7T1I - chains A and B; structure by X-ray diffraction, 2.40 A resolution.

[Chain A (and B)]
Molecule: Pantothenate kinase CAB1
Source organism: Saccharomyces cerevisiae S288C
Notes: EC 2.7.1.33; chain B of this document is another copy of the same molecule, construct and numbering; everything in this record applies to it too
Reference sequence: Q04430 (PANK_YEAST); numbering as in UniProt (aligned over 1-367)
Amino-acid sequence (375 residues; row label = number of the first residue in the row; numbers below 1 keep their minus sign (Met-7 is residue -7)):
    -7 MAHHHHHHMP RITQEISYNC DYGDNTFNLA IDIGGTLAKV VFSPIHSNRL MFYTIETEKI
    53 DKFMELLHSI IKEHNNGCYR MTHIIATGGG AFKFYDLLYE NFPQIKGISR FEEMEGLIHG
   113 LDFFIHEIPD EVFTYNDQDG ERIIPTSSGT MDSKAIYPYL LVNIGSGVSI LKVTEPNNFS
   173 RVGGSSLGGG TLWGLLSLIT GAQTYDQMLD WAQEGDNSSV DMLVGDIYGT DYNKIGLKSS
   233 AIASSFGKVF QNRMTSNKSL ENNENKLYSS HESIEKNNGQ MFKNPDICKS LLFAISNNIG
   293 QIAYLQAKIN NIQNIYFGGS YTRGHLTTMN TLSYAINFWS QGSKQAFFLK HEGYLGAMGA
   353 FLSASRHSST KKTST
Disordered / not traced: -7 to 5, 139-145, 245-265, 358-367 (chain B: -7 to 5, 138-145, 244-273, 358-367)
Sequence notes: initiating methionine (-7); expression tag (-6 to 0)
Ligand contacts:
  - E4C ((8S)-2-{[(4-tert-butylphenyl)methyl]amino}-5-[(piperidin-1-yl)methyl][1,2,4]triazolo[1,5-a]pyrimidin-7(6H)-one), molecule 1: Glu105, Met106, Gly159, Val160, Ser161, Arg173, Gly175, Gly176, Ser177, Ser178
  - E4C, molecule 2: Val216, Ile219, Tyr220, Tyr224, Ile227, Gly228, Leu229, Ile234, Ala235, Phe330, Trp331
Curated features (UniProtKB/Swiss-Prot):
  - mutagenesis: Gly351 (G351S: Leads to thermo-sensitivity)

[Interface between chain A and chain B]
Pairs across the interface (115):
  Gly27(A) with Met214(B); Ile219(B)
  Thr28(A) with Gln243(B)
  Glu50(A) with Gln243(B), hydrogen bond
  Gly80(A) with Tyr220(B)
  Gly81(A) with Ile219(B); Tyr220(B)
  Gly82(A) with Ile219(B), hydrogen bond (backbone-backbone)
  Phe84(A) with Tyr220(B)
  Lys85(A) with Asp218(B), hydrogen bond (side chain-backbone); Ile219(B); Tyr220(B)
  Glu104(A) with Tyr224(B), hydrogen bond
  Glu105(A) with Tyr220(B), hydrogen bond; Tyr224(B)
  Met106(A) with Tyr224(B)
  Ser158(A) with Ser236(B), hydrogen bond (backbone-side chain)
  Gly159(A) with Ala235(B); Ser236(B)
  Arg173(A) with Ile227(B)
  Gly175(A) with Trp331(B)
  Gly176(A) with Gln293(B); Trp331(B)
  Ser177(A) with Ala235(B); Gln293(B)
  Ser178(A) with Ile234(B); Ala235(B); Ser236(B); Ser237(B), hydrogen bond
  Leu179(A) with Leu179(B), hydrophobic; Ala286(B), hydrophobic; Asn290(B)
  Gly182(A) with Ser236(B); Ser237(B); Phe238(B)
  Thr183(A) with Ser237(B), hydrogen bond (side chain-backbone)
  Trp185(A) with Phe242(B), hydrophobic
  Gly186(A) with Phe238(B); Val241(B)
  Leu187(A) with Ile191(B), hydrophobic; Phe238(B), hydrophobic
  Ser189(A) with Phe242(B)
  Leu190(A) with Ile191(B), hydrophobic; Phe238(B), hydrophobic; Phe274(B), hydrophobic; Ile279(B), hydrophobic
  Ile191(A) with Leu187(B), hydrophobic; Leu190(B), hydrophobic; Ile191(B), hydrophobic
  Gln195(A) with Phe242(B)
  Met200(A) with Phe242(B), hydrophobic
  Met214(A) with Gly27(B); Thr28(B); Ser158(B), hydrogen bond
  Asp218(A) with Lys85(B), hydrogen bond (backbone-side chain)
  Ile219(A) with Gly27(B); Gly81(B); Gly82(B); Lys85(B)
  Tyr220(A) with Gly80(B); Gly81(B); Phe84(B); Lys85(B), hydrogen bond (backbone-backbone); Glu105(B), hydrogen bond
  Tyr224(A) with Glu104(B), hydrogen bond; Glu105(B); Met106(B)
  Lys226(A) with Glu104(B)
  Ile227(A) with Met106(B), hydrophobic; Arg173(B)
  Ile234(A) with Ser178(B)
  Ala235(A) with Gly159(B); Ser177(B); Ser178(B)
  Ser236(A) with Ser158(B), hydrogen bond (side chain-backbone); Gly159(B); Ser178(B); Gly182(B)
  Ser237(A) with Ser178(B), hydrogen bond (backbone-backbone); Gly182(B); Thr183(B), hydrogen bond (backbone-side chain)
  Phe238(A) with Gly182(B); Gly186(B); Leu187(B); Leu190(B), hydrophobic
  Val241(A) with Gly186(B)
  Phe242(A) with Trp185(B), hydrophobic; Gly186(B); Ser189(B); Gln195(B); Met200(B), hydrophobic
  Gln243(A) with Gly27(B); Thr28(B); Glu50(B), hydrogen bond
  Lys268(A) with Leu190(B); Ile191(B), hydrogen bond (side chain-backbone)
  Gly271(A) with Leu190(B)
  Leu283(A) with Leu187(B), hydrophobic
  Ala286(A) with Leu179(B), hydrophobic
  Asn290(A) with Leu179(B); Asn290(B), hydrogen bond; Ile294(B)
  Gln293(A) with Gly176(B); Ile294(B)
  Ile294(A) with Asn290(B); Gln293(B)
  Leu297(A) with Gln298(B); Ile301(B), hydrophobic
  Gln298(A) with Leu297(B)
  Lys300(A) with Ile301(B)
  Ile301(A) with Lys300(B); Ile301(B), hydrophobic
  Trp331(A) with Val174(B); Gly175(B); Gly176(B)
Interface residues without a listed pair, chain A (65 interface residues in all): Gly26, Val174, Thr196, Tyr197, Gly221, Leu229, Gly239, Gln272, Phe274
Interface residues without a listed pair, chain B (65 interface residues in all): Gly26, Val160, Ala194, Thr196, Tyr197, Gly221, Lys226, Leu229, Gly239, Leu283

[In short]
Chain A and chain B each contribute 65 residues to their interface, with 19 hydrogen bonds. Polar contacts
include Glu50(A)-Gln243(B), Lys85(A)-Asp218(B) and Glu104(A)-Tyr224(B). Chain A binds compound E4C. Curated
annotation (UniProt) lists one mutagenesis site on chain A.
Both chains are Pantothenate kinase CAB1 (Saccharomyces cerevisiae S288C). Entry 7T1I (Crystal structure of
CAB1 Pantothenate Kinase from Saccharomyces cerevisiae in complex with compound YU385597) was determined by
X-ray diffraction (same publication as 7T1G and 7T1H).
